8C3Z - chains A and B; structure by X-ray diffraction, 1.40 A resolution.

== Chain A ==
Name: 14-3-3 protein sigma
From: Homo sapiens
UniProt: P31947 (1433S_HUMAN); residues 1-231 here = UniProt positions 1-231
Chain sequence (236 residues; row label = number of the first residue in the row; numbers below 1 keep their minus sign (Gly-4 is residue -4)):
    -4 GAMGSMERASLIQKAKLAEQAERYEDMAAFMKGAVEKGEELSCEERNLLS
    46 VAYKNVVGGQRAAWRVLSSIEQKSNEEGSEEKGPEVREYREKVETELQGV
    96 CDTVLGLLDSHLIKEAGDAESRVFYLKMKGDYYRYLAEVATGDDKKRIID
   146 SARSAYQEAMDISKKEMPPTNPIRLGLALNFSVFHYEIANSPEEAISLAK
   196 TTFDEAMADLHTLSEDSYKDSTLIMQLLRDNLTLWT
Sequence notes: expression tag (-4 to 0)
Bound ions: Mg2+ site 1 near Glu2 (its only coordinating residue here); Mg2+ site 2: Glu35, Glu110, Glu188; Mg2+ site 3: Glu75, Glu161; Mg2+ site 4 near Glu89 (its only coordinating residue here)
Swiss-Prot annotation at these positions:
  - site (Interaction with phosphoserine on interacting protein): Arg56, Arg129
  - modified residue (Phosphoserine): Ser5, Ser74

== Chain B ==
Name: Estrogen receptor
Notes: engineered mutation(s): F591R; P592R
Chain sequence (17 residues; each row starts with the number of its first residue):
   588 AEGRRATVPWSHPQFEK
Not modelled in the structure: 588-589, 600-604
Modified positions: Thr594 (phosphothreonine; TPO)
Reported in the primary citation:
  - post-translational modification sites: Thr594

== Interface between chain A and chain B ==
Pairs across the interface (37; chain A residue first):
  Asn42(A) - Trp597(B)
  Asn42(A) - Ser598(B)  hydrogen bond (side chain-backbone)
  Ser45(A) - Pro596(B)  hydrogen bond (side chain-backbone)
  Ser45(A) - Trp597(B)
  Lys49(A) - Thr594(B)
  Lys49(A) - Pro596(B)
  Arg56(A) - Arg591(B)
  Arg56(A) - Arg592(B)
  Arg56(A) - Thr594(B)
  Arg60(A) - Arg591(B)
  Phe119(A) - Ser598(B)
  Lys122(A) - Val595(B)  hydrogen bond (side chain-backbone)
  Lys122(A) - Pro596(B)
  Arg129(A) - Arg592(B)
  Arg129(A) - Thr594(B)
  Tyr130(A) - Thr594(B)
  Pro167(A) - Ser598(B)
  Pro167(A) - His599(B)
  Ile168(A) - Ser598(B)
  Gly171(A) - Val595(B)
  Leu174(A) - Ala593(B)
  Leu174(A) - Thr594(B)
  Leu174(A) - Val595(B)  hydrophobic
  Asn175(A) - Thr594(B)
  Asn175(A) - Val595(B)  hydrogen bond (side chain-backbone)
  Val178(A) - Arg592(B)
  Val178(A) - Ala593(B)
  Val178(A) - Thr594(B)
  Glu182(A) - Arg592(B)  salt bridge
  Asp215(A) - His599(B)
  Leu218(A) - Trp597(B)  hydrophobic
  Ile219(A) - Trp597(B)  hydrophobic
  Leu222(A) - Val595(B)  hydrophobic
  Asn226(A) - Arg592(B)
  Asn226(A) - Ala593(B)  hydrogen bond (side chain-backbone)
  Leu229(A) - Gly590(B)
  Leu229(A) - Arg592(B)
Other interface residues (no listed pair), chain A (27 interface residues in all): Cys38, Val46, Asp126, Glu133, Trp230

== In short ==
The interface between chain A and chain B involves 27 residues on one side and 10 on the other; the contacts
include 5 hydrogen bonds and 1 salt bridge. Polar pairs include Glu182(A)-Arg592(B), Asn42(A)-Ser598(B) and
Ser45(A)-Pro596(B). Glu35(A), Glu110(A) and Glu188(A) form the Mg2+ site 2. From the paper: a modification
site at Thr594(B).
Chain A is 14-3-3 protein sigma (Homo sapiens) and chain B is Estrogen receptor; the structure, 14-3-3sigma
bound to strep-tagged PKA-responsive ERa phosphopeptide, was determined by X-ray diffraction together with
8C40, 8C42 and 8C43 from the same study.
